PDB entry 3FYU | X-ray diffraction, 2.62 A resolution | chains E and F of the 6 polymer chains in the assembly

Chain E (and F):
Protein: Acetyl xylan esterase
Organism: Bacillus pumilus
Notes: EC 3.1.1.6; chain F of this document is another copy of the same molecule, construct and numbering; everything in this record applies to it too
UniProt: Q9K5F2 (Q9K5F2_BACPU); residues 1-320 here correspond to UniProt positions 3-322 (UniProt number = residue number + 2)
Chain sequence (320 residues; numbered 1 to 320; the number before each row is that of its first residue):
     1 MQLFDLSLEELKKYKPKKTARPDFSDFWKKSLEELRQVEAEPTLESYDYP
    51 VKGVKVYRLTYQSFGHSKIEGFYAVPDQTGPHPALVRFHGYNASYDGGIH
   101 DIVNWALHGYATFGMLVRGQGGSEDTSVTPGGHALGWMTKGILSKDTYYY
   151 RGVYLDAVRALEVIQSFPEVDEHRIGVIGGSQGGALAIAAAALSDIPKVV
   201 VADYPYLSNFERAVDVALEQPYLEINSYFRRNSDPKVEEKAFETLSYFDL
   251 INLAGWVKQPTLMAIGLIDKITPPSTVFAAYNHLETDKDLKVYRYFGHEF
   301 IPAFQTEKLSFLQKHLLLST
Unresolved in the structure: 318-320 (chain F: 1, 318-320)
Ligand contacts: beta-D-xylopyranose (XYP): Tyr47, Phe72, Asp96, Gly97, Ile99

Chain E / chain F interface:
Residue-residue contacts (56; chain E residue first):
  Asn92(E) with Leu135(F), hydrogen bond (side chain-backbone); Arg231(F), hydrogen bond (backbone-side chain)
  Ser94(E) with Arg231(F)
  Tyr95(E) with Arg230(F); Arg231(F), hydrogen bond
  Asp96(E) with Arg231(F), hydrogen bond (backbone-backbone); Asn232(F); Ser233(F), hydrogen bond
  Gly119(E) with Thr129(F); Gly131(F); Gly132(F); His133(F), hydrogen bond (backbone-backbone)
  Gln120(E) with Gly132(F); His133(F), hydrogen bond (backbone-backbone)
  Gly122(E) with Gly132(F)
  Ser123(E) with Gly131(F); Gly132(F)
  Glu124(E) with Val128(F); Thr129(F); Pro130(F)
  Asp125(E) with Val128(F); Thr129(F), hydrogen bond (backbone-backbone)
  Thr126(E) with Val128(F)
  Val128(E) with Glu124(F); Asp125(F); Thr126(F)
  Thr129(E) with Gly119(F); Glu124(F); Asp125(F), hydrogen bond (backbone-backbone)
  Pro130(E) with Glu124(F)
  Gly131(E) with Gly119(F); Ser123(F)
  Gly132(E) with Gly119(F); Gln120(F); Gly122(F); Ser123(F)
  His133(E) with Gly119(F), hydrogen bond (backbone-backbone); Gln120(F), hydrogen bond (backbone-backbone); Trp137(F)
  Ala134(E) with Asn92(F); Trp137(F)
  Leu135(E) with Asn92(F), hydrogen bond (backbone-side chain); Leu135(F), hydrophobic; Gly136(F); Trp137(F), hydrophobic
  Gly136(E) with Leu135(F)
  Trp137(E) with His133(F); Ala134(F); Leu135(F), hydrophobic
  Arg230(E) with Tyr95(F)
  Arg231(E) with Asn92(F), hydrogen bond (side chain-backbone); Ser94(F); Tyr95(F), hydrogen bond; Asp96(F), hydrogen bond (backbone-backbone)
  Asn232(E) with Asp96(F)
  Ser233(E) with Asp96(F), hydrogen bond
Other interface residues (no listed pair), chain E (29 interface residues in all): Tyr91, Gly121, Lys140, Glu224
Other interface residues (no listed pair), chain F (29 interface residues in all): Tyr91, Gly121, Lys140, Glu224

In short:
Chain E and chain F each contribute 29 residues to their interface, with 16 hydrogen bonds. Among the polar
pairs are Asn92(E)-Leu135(F), Asn92(E)-Arg231(F) and Tyr95(E)-Arg231(F). Chain E binds beta-D-xylopyranose.
Chain E and chain F are both Acetyl xylan esterase (Bacillus pumilus); the structure, Crystal structure of
acetyl xylan esterase from Bacillus pumilus obtained in presence of D-xylose and sodium ..., was determined by
X-ray diffraction.
